5DHP - chains C and D of the 4 polymer chains in the assembly; structure by X-ray diffraction, 2.27 A resolution.

# Chain C (and D)
Protein: NAD kinase 1
Source organism: Listeria monocytogenes serovar 1/2a (strain ATCC BAA-679 / EGD-e)
Notes: EC 2.7.1.23; chain D of this document is another copy of the same molecule, construct and numbering; everything in this record applies to it too
UniProt: Q8Y8D7 (NADK1_LISMO); residues 1-264 here = UniProt positions 1-264
Amino-acid sequence (272 residues; numbered 1 to 272; the number before each row is that of its first residue):
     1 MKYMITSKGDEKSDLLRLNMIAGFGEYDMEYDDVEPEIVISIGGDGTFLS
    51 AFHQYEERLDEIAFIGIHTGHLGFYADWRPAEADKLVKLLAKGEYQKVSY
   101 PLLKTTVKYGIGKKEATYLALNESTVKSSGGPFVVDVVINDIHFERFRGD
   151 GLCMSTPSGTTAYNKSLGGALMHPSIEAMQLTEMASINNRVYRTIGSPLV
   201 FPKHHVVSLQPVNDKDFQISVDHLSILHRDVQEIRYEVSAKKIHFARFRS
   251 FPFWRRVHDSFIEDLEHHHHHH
Not modelled in the structure: 111-112, 264-272 (chain D: 1, 24-30, 109-113, 264-272)
Differences from the reference sequence: expression tag (265-272)
Curated features (UniProtKB/Swiss-Prot):
  - active site: Asp45 (Proton acceptor)
  - binding site (NAD(+)): Asp45, Gly46, Asn122, Glu123, Arg148, Asp150, Ser158, Thr161 to Ser166, His223
  - mutagenesis: Asp45 (D45N: Only minor changes in the structure and a 10-fold decrease in the kinase activity), His223 (H223E: Twice less active than the wild-type. Its activity toward DTA is increased 2-fold)
Small-molecule neighbours:
  - 5AQ (8-({2-oxo-2-[(2-phenylethyl)amino]ethyl}sulfanyl)adenosine), molecule 1: Gly46, Leu49, Asn122, Glu123, Ala162, Tyr163, Ser166, Asp222, His223
  - 5AQ, molecule 2: Gly130, Gly131, Pro132, Phe133, Arg148, Gly149, Asp150, Ala185, Ile187

# Chain C / chain D interface
Contacting residue pairs - 64 pairs, chain C then chain D:
  Ile139(C) with Trp254(D)
  Ile142(C) with Arg255(D)
  Phe144(C) with Trp254(D); Val257(D), hydrophobic; His258(D), hydrogen bond (backbone-side chain); Ile262(D)
  Lys165(C) with Ile195(D); Ser197(D)
  Gly169(C) with Ser197(D); Pro198(D)
  Ala170(C) with Ala170(D), hydrophobic; Pro198(D)
  Leu171(C) with Ile195(D), hydrophobic; Ser197(D); Pro198(D), hydrogen bond (backbone-backbone); Leu199(D); Val200(D), hydrogen bond (backbone-backbone)
  His173(C) with Val200(D), hydrogen bond (backbone-backbone); Pro202(D); His205(D)
  Ser175(C) with Pro202(D)
  Ile176(C) with Ile176(D), hydrophobic; Val200(D), hydrophobic; Pro202(D), hydrophobic
  Thr194(C) with Ile262(D)
  Ile195(C) with Leu171(D), hydrophobic; Val257(D), hydrophobic; Phe261(D), hydrophobic; Ile262(D)
  Ser197(C) with Lys165(D); Gly169(D); Leu171(D)
  Pro198(C) with Ala170(D); Leu171(D), hydrogen bond (backbone-backbone)
  Leu199(C) with Leu171(D); Trp254(D), hydrophobic
  Val200(C) with Leu171(D), hydrogen bond (backbone-backbone); Met172(D); His173(D), hydrogen bond (backbone-backbone); Ile176(D), hydrophobic; Trp254(D)
  Phe201(C) with Ile176(D); Trp254(D), hydrophobic
  Pro202(C) with His173(D); Ser175(D); Ile176(D), hydrophobic
  His205(C) with His173(D); Trp254(D), hydrogen bond
  Trp254(C) with Ile139(D); Phe144(D); Leu199(D), hydrophobic; Val200(D); Phe201(D); His205(D), hydrogen bond
  Arg255(C) with Ile142(D)
  Val257(C) with Phe144(D), hydrophobic; Ile195(D), hydrophobic
  His258(C) with Phe144(D), hydrogen bond (side chain-backbone)
  Phe261(C) with Ile195(D), hydrophobic
  Ile262(C) with Phe144(D); Glu145(D); Arg193(D); Thr194(D); Ile195(D)
Also at the interface, not in a pair above, chain C (33 interface residues in all): Asn140, His143, Glu145, Met172, Ala178, Gln180, Arg193, Pro252
Also at the interface, not in a pair above, chain D (33 interface residues in all): Asn140, His143, Gly168, Ala178, Gln180

# Overview
Chain C and chain D each contribute 33 residues to their interface; the contacts include 10 hydrogen bonds.
Polar contacts include Phe144(C)-His258(D), His205(C)-Trp254(D) and Leu171(C)-Pro198(D). Chain C binds
compound 5AQ.
Chain C and chain D are both NAD kinase 1 (Listeria monocytogenes serovar 1/2a (strain ATCC BAA-679 / EGD-e));
the structure, Crystal structure of NAD kinase 1 from Listeria monocytogenes in complex with a novel
inhibitor, was determined by X-ray diffraction (same publication as 5DHQ, 5DHR, 5DHS, 5DHT and 5DHU).
